8FND - chains A and B of the 12 polymer chains in the assembly; structure by electron microscopy, 3.00 A resolution.

# Chain A (and B)
Name: Lamina-associated polypeptide 2, isoform alpha, Integrase chimera
From: Homo sapiens
Notes: EC 2.7.7.-, 3.1.-.-; chain B of this document is another copy of the same molecule, construct and numbering; everything in this record applies to it too
Reference sequence: chimeric construct of P42166, P12497: residues -53 to -3 from P42166 (LAP2A_HUMAN) positions 50-100 (UniProt number = residue number + 103); residues 1-288 from P12497 positions 1148-1435 (UniProt number = residue number + 1147)
Sequence (364 residues; each row starts with the number of its first residue; numbers below 1 keep their minus sign (Gly-75 is residue -75)):
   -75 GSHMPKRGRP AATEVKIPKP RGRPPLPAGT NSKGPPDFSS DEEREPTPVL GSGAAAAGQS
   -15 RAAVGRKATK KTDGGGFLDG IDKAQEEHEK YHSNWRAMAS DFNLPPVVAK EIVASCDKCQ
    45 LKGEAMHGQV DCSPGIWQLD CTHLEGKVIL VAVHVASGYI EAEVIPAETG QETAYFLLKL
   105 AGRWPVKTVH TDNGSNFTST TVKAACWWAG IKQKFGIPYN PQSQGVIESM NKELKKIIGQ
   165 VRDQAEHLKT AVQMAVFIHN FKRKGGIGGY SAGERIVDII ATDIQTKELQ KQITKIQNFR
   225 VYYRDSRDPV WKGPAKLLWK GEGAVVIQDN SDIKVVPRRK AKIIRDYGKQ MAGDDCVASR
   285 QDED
Not modelled in the structure: -75 to 0, 229-235, 269-288 (chain B: -75 to 1, 45-56, 140-148, 229-234, 271-288)
Sequence notes: expression tag (-75 to -54); conflict Gln-17 (Arg86 in P42166); linker (-2 to 0); engineered mutation Lys138 (Glu1285 in P12497)
Bound ions: Zn2+: His12, His16, Cys40, Cys43; Mg2+ site 1: Asp64, Asp116 (together with Dolutegravir); Mg2+ site 2: Asp64, Glu152 (together with Dolutegravir)
Residues lining bound ligands: Dolutegravir: Asp64, Cys65, Asp116, Asn117, Gly118, Tyr143, Pro145, Gln146, Glu152, Asn155
UniProt features mapped onto this chain:
  - modified residue: Thr-46 (Phosphothreonine), Ser-44 (Phosphoserine), Ser-37 (Phosphoserine), Ser-36 (Phosphoserine), Thr-29 (Phosphothreonine), Ser-24 (Phosphoserine), Arg-15 (Omega-N-methylarginine)
  - zinc finger: Asp3 to Gln44 (Integrase-type)
  - DNA-binding region: Phe223 to Asp270 (Integrase-type)
  - binding site (Zn(2+)): His12, His16, Cys40, Cys43
  - binding site (Mg(2+)): Asp64, Asp116, Glu152
Reported in the primary citation:
  - binding site for the 27-nt DNA strand: Lys138
  - mutagenesis - G140A (3- to 5-fold), G140S (3- to 5-fold), Q148H (5- to 10-fold), Q148K (5- to 10-fold), Q148R (5- to 10-fold): decreased catalytic activity
  - mutagenesis - E138K: unchanged catalytic activity
  - catalytic residues: Glu152 (citing earlier work)
  - mutagenesis - E138K/G140A/Q148K (1.0 kcal/mol): decreased binding to DTG (from molecular simulation)

# Chain A / chain B interface
Pairs across the interface (55):
  Tyr83(A) - Arg107(B)  hydrogen bond (side chain-backbone)
  Glu85(A) - Arg107(B)  salt bridge
  Ala86(A) - Arg107(B)  hydrogen bond (backbone-side chain)
  Glu87(A) - Lys103(B)  salt bridge
  Tyr99(A) - Lys173(B)
  Tyr99(A) - Gln177(B)
  Leu102(A) - Met178(B)  hydrophobic
  Lys103(A) - Glu87(B)  salt bridge
  Lys103(A) - Gln177(B)
  Ala105(A) - Phe181(B)
  Ala105(A) - Phe185(B)
  Gly106(A) - Phe181(B)
  Gly106(A) - Asn184(B)  hydrogen bond (backbone-side chain)
  Gly106(A) - Phe185(B)
  Arg107(A) - Tyr83(B)  hydrogen bond (backbone-side chain)
  Arg107(A) - Glu85(B)  salt bridge
  Arg107(A) - Ala86(B)  hydrogen bond (side chain-backbone)
  Arg107(A) - Gln177(B)  hydrogen bond
  Arg107(A) - Val180(B)
  Arg107(A) - Phe185(B)
  Trp108(A) - Trp108(B)  hydrophobic
  Trp108(A) - Phe185(B)
  Pro109(A) - Phe185(B)
  Trp132(A) - Gln168(B)  hydrogen bond
  Trp132(A) - Met178(B)
  Trp132(A) - Phe181(B)  hydrophobic
  Trp132(A) - Ile182(B)  hydrophobic
  Ala133(A) - Phe181(B)
  Gln168(A) - Trp132(B)  hydrogen bond
  Lys173(A) - Tyr99(B)
  Thr174(A) - Leu102(B)
  Gln177(A) - Tyr99(B)
  Gln177(A) - Leu102(B)
  Gln177(A) - Lys103(B)
  Gln177(A) - Arg107(B)  hydrogen bond
  Met178(A) - Trp132(B)  hydrophobic
  Val180(A) - Arg107(B)
  Phe181(A) - Ala105(B)
  Phe181(A) - Gly106(B)
  Phe181(A) - Trp132(B)  hydrophobic
  Phe181(A) - Ala133(B)
  Ile182(A) - Trp132(B)  hydrophobic
  Asn184(A) - Gly106(B)  hydrogen bond (side chain-backbone)
  Phe185(A) - Ala105(B)
  Phe185(A) - Gly106(B)
  Phe185(A) - Arg107(B)
  Phe185(A) - Trp108(B)
  Phe185(A) - Pro109(B)
  Glu198(A) - Ile208(B)
  Val201(A) - Val201(B)
  Val201(A) - Ile204(B)  hydrophobic
  Val201(A) - Ala205(B)
  Val201(A) - Ile208(B)  hydrophobic
  Ile204(A) - Val201(B)  hydrophobic
  Ala205(A) - Val201(B)
Also at the interface, not in a pair above, chain A (30 interface residues in all): Lys188, Ile208
Also at the interface, not in a pair above, chain B (34 interface residues in all): Ile84, Val88, Glu96, Val165, Thr174, Glu198, Lys215

# Overview
30 residues of chain A and 34 residues of chain B are in contact; the contacts include 10 hydrogen bonds and 4
salt bridges. Among the polar pairs are Glu85(A)-Arg107(B), Glu87(A)-Lys103(B) and Tyr83(A)-Arg107(B). From
the paper: the catalytic residue Glu152(A); G140A, G140S and Q148H of chain A, among others, reduce catalytic
activity; 7 substitutions were tested in all.
Both chains are Lamina-associated polypeptide 2, isoform alpha, Integrase chimera (Homo sapiens). Entry 8FND
(Structure of E138K HIV-1 intasome with Dolutegravir bound) was determined by electron microscopy (same
publication as 8FNG, 8FNH, 8FNJ, 8FNL, 8FNM, 8FNO, 8FNP and 8FNQ).
